Entry 9B1D (electron microscopy, 3.30 A resolution); this record covers chains A and Y of the 12 polymer chains in the assembly.

# Chain A
Name: Helicase SWR1
Source organism: Saccharomyces cerevisiae W303
Notes: EC 3.6.4.12
Chain sequence (1544 residues; numbered 1 to 1544; the number before each row is that of its first residue):
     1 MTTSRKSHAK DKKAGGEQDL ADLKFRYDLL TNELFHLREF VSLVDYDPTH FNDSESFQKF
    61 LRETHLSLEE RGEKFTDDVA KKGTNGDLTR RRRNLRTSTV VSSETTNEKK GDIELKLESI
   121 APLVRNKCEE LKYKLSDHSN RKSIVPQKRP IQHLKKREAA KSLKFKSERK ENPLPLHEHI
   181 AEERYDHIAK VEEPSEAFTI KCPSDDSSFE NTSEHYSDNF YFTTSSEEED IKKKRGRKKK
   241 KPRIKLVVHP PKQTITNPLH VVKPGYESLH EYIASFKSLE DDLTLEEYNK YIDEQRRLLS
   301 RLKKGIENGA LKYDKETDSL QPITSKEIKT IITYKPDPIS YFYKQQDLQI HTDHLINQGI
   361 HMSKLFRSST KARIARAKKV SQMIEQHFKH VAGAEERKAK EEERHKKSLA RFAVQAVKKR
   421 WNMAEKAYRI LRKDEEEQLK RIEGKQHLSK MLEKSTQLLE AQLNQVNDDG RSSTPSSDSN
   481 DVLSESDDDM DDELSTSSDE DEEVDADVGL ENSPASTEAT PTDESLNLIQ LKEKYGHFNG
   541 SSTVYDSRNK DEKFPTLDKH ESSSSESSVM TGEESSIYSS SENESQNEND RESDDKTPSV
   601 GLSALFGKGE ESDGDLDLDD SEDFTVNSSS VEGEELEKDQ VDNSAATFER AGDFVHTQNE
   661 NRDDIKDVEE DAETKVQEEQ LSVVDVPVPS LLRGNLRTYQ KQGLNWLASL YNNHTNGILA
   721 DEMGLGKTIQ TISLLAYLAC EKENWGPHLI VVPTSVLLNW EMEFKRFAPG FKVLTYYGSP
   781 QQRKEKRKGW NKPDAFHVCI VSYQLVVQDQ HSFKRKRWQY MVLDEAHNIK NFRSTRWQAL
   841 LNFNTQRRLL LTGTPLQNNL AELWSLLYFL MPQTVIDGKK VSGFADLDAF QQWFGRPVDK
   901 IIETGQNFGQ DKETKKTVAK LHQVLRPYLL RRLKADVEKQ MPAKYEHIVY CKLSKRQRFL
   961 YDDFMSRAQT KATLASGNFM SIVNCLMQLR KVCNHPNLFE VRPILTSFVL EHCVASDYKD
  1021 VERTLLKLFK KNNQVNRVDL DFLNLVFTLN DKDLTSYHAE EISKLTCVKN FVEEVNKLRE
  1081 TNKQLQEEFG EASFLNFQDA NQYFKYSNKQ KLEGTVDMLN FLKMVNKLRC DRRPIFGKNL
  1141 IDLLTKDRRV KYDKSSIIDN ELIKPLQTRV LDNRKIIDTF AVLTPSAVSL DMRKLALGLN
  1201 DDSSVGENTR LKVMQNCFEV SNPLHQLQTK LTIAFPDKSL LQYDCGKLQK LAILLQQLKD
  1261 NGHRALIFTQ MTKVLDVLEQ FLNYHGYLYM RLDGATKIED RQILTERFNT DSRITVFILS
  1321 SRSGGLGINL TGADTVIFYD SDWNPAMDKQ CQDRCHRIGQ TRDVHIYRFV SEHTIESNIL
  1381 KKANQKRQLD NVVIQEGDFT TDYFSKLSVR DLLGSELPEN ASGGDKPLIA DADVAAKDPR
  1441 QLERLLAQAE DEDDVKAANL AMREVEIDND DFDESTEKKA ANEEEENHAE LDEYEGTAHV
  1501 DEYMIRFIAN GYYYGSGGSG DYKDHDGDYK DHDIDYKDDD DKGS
Unresolved in the structure: 1-681, 907-910, 971-979, 1405-1544
Ion coordination: Mg2+: Glu825 (together with ATP-gamma-S)
Residues lining bound ligands: ATP-gamma-S (AGS; phosphothiophosphoric acid-adenylate ester): Asn695, Leu696, Arg697, Gln700, Met723, Gly724, Leu725, Gly726, Lys727, Thr728, Ile729, Glu763, Phe767, Asp1353, Arg1357

# Chain Y
Molecule: 147-nt DNA strand
Sequence (147 nucleotides; each row starts with the number of its first residue):
     1 CTGGAGAATC CCGGTGCCGA GGCCGCTCAA TTGGTCGTAG CAAGCTCTAG CACCGCTTAA
    61 ACGCACGTAC GCGCTGTCCC CCGCGTTTTA ACCGCCAAGG GGATTACTCC CTAGTCTCCA
   121 GGCACGTGTC AGATATATAC ATCCTGT
Unresolved in the structure: 1-80, 106-147

# Interface between chain A and chain Y
Residue-residue contacts (19):
  Lys830(A) with DC95(Y), salt bridge to the phosphate; DC96(Y), salt bridge to the phosphate
  Asn831(A) with DC95(Y), hydrogen bond to the phosphate
  Ser834(A) with DG94(Y), sugar contact
  Thr835(A) with DG94(Y), hydrogen bond to the phosphate
  Arg836(A) with DG94(Y), phosphate contact
  Asn858(A) with DA97(Y), hydrogen bond to the phosphate
  Ile982(A) with DG99(Y), sugar contact
  Val983(A) with DA97(Y), base contact; DA98(Y), base contact
  Lys1297(A) with DT88(Y), salt bridge to the phosphate
  Arg1322(A) with DC95(Y), phosphate contact; DC96(Y), salt bridge to the phosphate
  Trp1343(A) with DC96(Y), sugar contact; DA97(Y), sugar contact
  Asn1344(A) with DC96(Y), hydrogen bond to the phosphate
  Lys1382(A) with DA97(Y), sugar contact; DA98(Y), salt bridge to the phosphate
  Lys1386(A) with DA97(Y), salt bridge to the phosphate
Other interface residues (no listed pair), chain A (19 interface residues in all): His827, Asn828, Leu986, Asp1342, Met1347
Other interface residues (no listed pair), chain Y (8 interface residues in all): DC93

# Summary
19 residues of chain A and 8 residues of chain Y are in contact; the contacts include 4 hydrogen bonds and 6
salt bridges. Among the polar pairs are Asn831(A)-DC95(Y), Thr835(A)-DG94(Y) and Asn858(A)-DA97(Y). Chain A
binds ATP-gamma-S.
Chain A is Helicase SWR1 (Saccharomyces cerevisiae W303) and chain Y is a 147-nt DNA strand; the structure,
Cryo-EM structure of native SWR1 bound to DNA (composite structure), was determined by electron microscopy,
deposited together with 9B1E.
